PDB entry 8GPN | electron microscopy, 3.20 A resolution | chains G and J of the 11 polymer chains in the assembly

[Chain G]
Name: Histone H2A type 1
From: Xenopus laevis
UniProtKB: P06897 (H2A1_XENLA); residues 0-129 here correspond to UniProt positions 1-130 (UniProt number = residue number + 1)
Sequence (130 residues; row label = number of the first residue in the row; numbering starts at 0):
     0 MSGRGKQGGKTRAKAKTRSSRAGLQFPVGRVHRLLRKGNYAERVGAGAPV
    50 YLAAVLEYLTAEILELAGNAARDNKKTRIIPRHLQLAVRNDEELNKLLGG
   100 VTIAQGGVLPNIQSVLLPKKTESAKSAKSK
Unresolved in the structure: 0-11, 119-129
UniProt features mapped onto this chain:
  - modified residue: Ser1 (N-acetylserine), Lys5 (N6-(2-hydroxyisobutyryl)lysine), Lys9 (N6-(2-hydroxyisobutyryl)lysine), Lys36 (N6-(2-hydroxyisobutyryl)lysine), Lys74 (N6-(2-hydroxyisobutyryl)lysine), Lys75 (N6-(2-hydroxyisobutyryl)lysine), Lys95 (N6-(2-hydroxyisobutyryl)lysine), Gln104 (N5-methylglutamine), Lys118 (N6-(2-hydroxyisobutyryl)lysine)
  - cross-link (Glycyl lysine isopeptide (Lys-Gly)): Lys13 (interchain with G-Cter in ubiquitin), Lys15 (interchain with G-Cter in ubiquitin), Lys119 (interchain with G-Cter in ubiquitin)

[Chain J]
Molecule: 177-nt DNA strand
Sequence (177 nucleotides; each row starts with the number of its first residue; numbers below 1 keep their minus sign (DA-14 is residue -14)):
   -14 ATCTCCGGCACTGGAACAGGATGTATATATGTGACACGTGCCTGGAGACT
    36 AGGGAGTAATCCCCTTGGCGGTTAAAACGCGGGGGACAGCGCGTACGTGC
    86 GTTTAAGCGGTGCTAGAGCTGTCTACGACCAATTGAGCGGCCTCGGCACC
   136 GGGATTCTCCAGGGGATCCGGATGGAT
Unresolved in the structure: -14 to 0, 147-162

[Chain G / chain J interface]
Contacting residue pairs (12; chain G residue first):
  Ala14(G) - DA31(J)  phosphate contact
  Ala14(G) - DG32(J)  phosphate contact
  Lys15(G) - DA31(J)  phosphate contact
  Lys15(G) - DG32(J)  hydrogen bond to the phosphate
  Thr16(G) - DA31(J)  phosphate contact
  Arg17(G) - DA31(J)  salt bridge to the phosphate
  Arg20(G) - DG32(J)  salt bridge to the phosphate
  Gly28(G) - DA31(J)  phosphate contact
  Arg29(G) - DG30(J)  phosphate contact
  Arg32(G) - DG30(J)  salt bridge to the phosphate
  Arg42(G) - DG39(J)  sugar contact
  Arg77(G) - DC20(J)  sugar contact
Other interface residues (no listed pair), chain G (13 interface residues in all): Ala12, Lys13, Glu41
Other interface residues (no listed pair), chain J (7 interface residues in all): DG29, DA33

[In short]
13 residues of chain G face 7 of chain J across their interface; the contacts include 1 hydrogen bond and 3
salt bridges. Polar pairs include Lys15(G)-DG32(J), Arg17(G)-DA31(J) and Arg20(G)-DG32(J).
Chain G is Histone H2A type 1 (Xenopus laevis) and chain J is a 177-nt DNA strand; the structure, Human menin
in complex with H3K79Me2 nucleosome, was determined by electron microscopy.
